1T0L - chains A and B; structure by X-ray diffraction, 2.41 A resolution.

# Chain A (and B)
Name: Isocitrate dehydrogenase [NADP] cytoplasmic
From: Homo sapiens
Notes: EC 1.1.1.42; chain B of this document is another copy of the same molecule, construct and numbering; everything in this record applies to it too
Reference sequence: O75874 (IDHC_HUMAN); residue numbers follow UniProt; this construct covers 1-414
Sequence (414 residues; row label = number of the first residue in the row):
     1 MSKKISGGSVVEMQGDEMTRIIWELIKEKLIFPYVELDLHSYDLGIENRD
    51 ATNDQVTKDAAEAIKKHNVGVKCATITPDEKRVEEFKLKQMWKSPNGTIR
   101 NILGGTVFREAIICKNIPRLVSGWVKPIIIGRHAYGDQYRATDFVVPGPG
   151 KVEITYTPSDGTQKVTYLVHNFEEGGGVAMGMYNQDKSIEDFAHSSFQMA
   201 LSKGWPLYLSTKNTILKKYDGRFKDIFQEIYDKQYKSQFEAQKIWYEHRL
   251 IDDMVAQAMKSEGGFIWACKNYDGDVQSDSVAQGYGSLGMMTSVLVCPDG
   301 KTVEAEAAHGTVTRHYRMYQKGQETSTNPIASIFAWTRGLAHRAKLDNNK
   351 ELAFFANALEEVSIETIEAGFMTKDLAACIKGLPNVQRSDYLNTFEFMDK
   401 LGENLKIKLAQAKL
Metal / ion sites: Ca2+ site 1: Asp252 (together with isocitric acid) (shared with Asp275(B), Asp279(B) of chain B); Ca2+ site 2: Asp275, Asp279 (together with isocitric acid) (shared with Asp252(B) of chain B)
Residues lining bound ligands:
  - isocitric acid (ICT), molecule 1: Thr77, Ser94, Asn96, Arg100, Arg109, Arg132, Tyr139, Asp275, Ala308
  - isocitric acid (ICT), molecule 2: Lys212, Thr214, Ile215, Asp252
  - NADP (NAP; NADP nicotinamide-adenine-dinucleotide phosphate), molecule 1: Lys72, Ala74, Thr75, Ile76, Thr77, Arg82, Asn96, Leu288, Gly289, Glu306, Ala307, Ala308, His309, Gly310, Thr311, Val312, Thr313, Arg314, His315, Thr327, Asn328, Asp375
  - NADP (NAP), molecule 2: Thr214, Leu250, Asp253, Gln257, Lys260

# Interface between chain A and chain B
Contacting residue pairs (159):
  Thr77(A) - Thr214(B)
  Thr77(A) - Lys217(B)
  Pro78(A) - Lys217(B)  hydrogen bond (backbone-side chain)
  Asp79(A) - Asn213(B)  hydrogen bond
  Asp79(A) - Lys224(B)  salt bridge
  Met91(A) - Lys217(B)
  Trp92(A) - Lys217(B)  hydrogen bond (backbone-side chain)
  Ser94(A) - Ile215(B)
  Leu120(A) - Leu120(B)
  Leu120(A) - Val121(B)
  Leu120(A) - Ser122(B)  hydrogen bond (backbone-backbone)
  Leu120(A) - Met259(B)
  Leu120(A) - Lys260(B)
  Val121(A) - Leu120(B)
  Val121(A) - Met259(B)  hydrophobic
  Ser122(A) - Leu120(B)  hydrogen bond (backbone-backbone)
  Gln138(A) - Ile215(B)
  Gln138(A) - Leu216(B)
  Thr142(A) - Tyr167(B)
  Thr142(A) - Leu168(B)  hydrogen bond (side chain-backbone)
  Asp143(A) - Leu216(B)
  Asp143(A) - Lys217(B)  hydrogen bond (side chain-backbone)
  Asp143(A) - Lys218(B)  hydrogen bond (side chain-backbone)
  Asp143(A) - Tyr219(B)  hydrogen bond (side chain-backbone)
  Phe144(A) - Ile154(B)  hydrophobic
  Phe144(A) - Tyr167(B)  hydrophobic
  Phe144(A) - Lys218(B)
  Val146(A) - Tyr156(B)  hydrophobic
  Pro147(A) - Tyr156(B)
  Gly148(A) - Tyr156(B)  hydrogen bond (backbone-side chain)
  Pro149(A) - Tyr156(B)  hydrogen bond (backbone-side chain)
  Pro149(A) - Pro158(B)
  Pro149(A) - Ser159(B)  hydrogen bond (backbone-backbone)
  Gly150(A) - Tyr156(B)
  Gly150(A) - Thr157(B)
  Gly150(A) - Ser159(B)  hydrogen bond (backbone-side chain)
  Lys151(A) - Thr155(B)
  Lys151(A) - Tyr156(B)
  Lys151(A) - Thr157(B)  hydrogen bond (backbone-backbone)
  Val152(A) - Ile154(B)  hydrophobic
  Val152(A) - Thr155(B)
  Val152(A) - Tyr156(B)  hydrophobic
  Glu153(A) - Ile154(B)
  Glu153(A) - Thr155(B)  hydrogen bond (backbone-backbone)
  Ile154(A) - Phe144(B)  hydrophobic
  Ile154(A) - Glu153(B)
  Ile154(A) - Met180(B)
  Thr155(A) - Lys151(B)
  Thr155(A) - Val152(B)
  Thr155(A) - Glu153(B)  hydrogen bond (backbone-backbone)
  Tyr156(A) - Val146(B)  hydrophobic
  Tyr156(A) - Pro147(B)  hydrophobic
  Tyr156(A) - Gly148(B)  hydrogen bond (side chain-backbone)
  Tyr156(A) - Pro149(B)  hydrogen bond (side chain-backbone)
  Tyr156(A) - Gly150(B)
  Tyr156(A) - Lys151(B)
  Tyr156(A) - Val152(B)  hydrophobic
  Thr157(A) - Gly150(B)
  Thr157(A) - Lys151(B)  hydrogen bond (backbone-backbone)
  Pro158(A) - Pro149(B)
  Ser159(A) - Pro149(B)  hydrogen bond (backbone-backbone)
  Ser159(A) - Gly150(B)
  Tyr167(A) - Thr142(B)
  Tyr167(A) - Phe144(B)  hydrophobic
  Leu168(A) - Thr142(B)  hydrogen bond (backbone-side chain)
  Val169(A) - Thr142(B)
  Val169(A) - Tyr183(B)
  His170(A) - Tyr183(B)  hydrogen bond
  His170(A) - Gln185(B)  hydrogen bond
  Phe172(A) - Tyr183(B)  hydrophobic
  Phe172(A) - Asn184(B)
  Glu174(A) - Gln185(B)
  Glu174(A) - Lys187(B)
  Gly176(A) - Gln185(B)
  Gly176(A) - Asp186(B)  hydrogen bond (backbone-backbone)
  Gly177(A) - Asn184(B)
  Gly177(A) - Asp186(B)
  Val178(A) - Tyr183(B)
  Val178(A) - Asn184(B)  hydrogen bond (backbone-backbone)
  Val178(A) - Lys218(B)
  Val178(A) - Tyr219(B)  hydrophobic
  Val178(A) - Arg222(B)
  Ala179(A) - Met182(B)
  Ala179(A) - Tyr219(B)
  Met180(A) - Ile154(B)
  Met180(A) - Gly181(B)
  Met180(A) - Met182(B)  hydrogen bond (backbone-backbone)
  Met180(A) - Leu216(B)  hydrophobic
  Met180(A) - Tyr219(B)  hydrophobic
  Gly181(A) - Ile154(B)
  Gly181(A) - Val169(B)
  Gly181(A) - Met180(B)
  Met182(A) - Val169(B)
  Met182(A) - Ala179(B)
  Met182(A) - Met180(B)  hydrogen bond (backbone-backbone)
  Tyr183(A) - Val169(B)
  Tyr183(A) - His170(B)  hydrogen bond
  Tyr183(A) - Val178(B)
  Asn184(A) - Phe172(B)
  Asn184(A) - Gly177(B)
  Asn184(A) - Val178(B)  hydrogen bond (backbone-backbone)
  Gln185(A) - His170(B)  hydrogen bond
  Gln185(A) - Gly176(B)
  Asp186(A) - Gly176(B)  hydrogen bond (backbone-backbone)
  Asp186(A) - Gly177(B)
  Lys212(A) - Asp275(B)  salt bridge
  Asn213(A) - Asp79(B)  hydrogen bond
  Thr214(A) - Thr77(B)
  Ile215(A) - Ser94(B)
  Ile215(A) - Gln138(B)
  Leu216(A) - Gln138(B)
  Leu216(A) - Asp143(B)
  Leu216(A) - Met180(B)  hydrophobic
  Lys217(A) - Thr77(B)
  Lys217(A) - Pro78(B)  hydrogen bond (side chain-backbone)
  Lys217(A) - Met91(B)
  Lys217(A) - Trp92(B)  hydrogen bond (side chain-backbone)
  Lys217(A) - Asp143(B)
  Lys218(A) - Asp143(B)  hydrogen bond (backbone-side chain)
  Lys218(A) - Phe144(B)
  Lys218(A) - Val178(B)
  Tyr219(A) - Asp143(B)  hydrogen bond (backbone-side chain)
  Tyr219(A) - Val178(B)  hydrophobic
  Tyr219(A) - Ala179(B)
  Tyr219(A) - Met180(B)  hydrophobic
  Arg222(A) - Val178(B)
  Lys224(A) - Asp79(B)  salt bridge
  Arg249(A) - Arg314(B)
  Ile251(A) - Tyr272(B)
  Ile251(A) - Val276(B)  hydrophobic
  Asp252(A) - Asp275(B)
  Asp252(A) - Asp279(B)
  Asp253(A) - Arg314(B)  salt bridge
  Val255(A) - Val276(B)
  Ala256(A) - Gln283(B)
  Gln257(A) - Arg314(B)
  Met259(A) - Leu120(B)
  Met259(A) - Ser280(B)
  Met259(A) - Gln283(B)
  Lys260(A) - Leu120(B)
  Lys260(A) - Gln283(B)
  Tyr272(A) - Ile251(B)
  Tyr272(A) - Tyr272(B)  hydrophobic
  Tyr272(A) - Asp273(B)  hydrogen bond
  Asp273(A) - Tyr272(B)  hydrogen bond
  Asp275(A) - Lys212(B)  salt bridge
  Asp275(A) - Asp252(B)
  Val276(A) - Ile251(B)  hydrophobic
  Val276(A) - Val255(B)
  Gln277(A) - Gln277(B)
  Asp279(A) - Asp252(B)
  Ser280(A) - Val255(B)
  Ser280(A) - Met259(B)
  Gln283(A) - Ala256(B)
  Gln283(A) - Met259(B)
  Gln283(A) - Lys260(B)
  Arg314(A) - Arg249(B)
  Arg314(A) - Asp253(B)  salt bridge
  Arg314(A) - Gln257(B)  hydrogen bond
Also at the interface, not in a pair above, chain A (82 interface residues in all): Glu80, Lys93, Trp124, Tyr135, Tyr139, Ala141, Val145, Asp225, Gly284, Leu288
Also at the interface, not in a pair above, chain B (80 interface residues in all): Glu80, Lys93, Tyr135, Tyr139, Ala141, Val145, Gly284, Leu288

# Overview
The interface between chain A and chain B involves 82 residues on one side and 80 on the other; the contacts
include 39 hydrogen bonds and 6 salt bridges. Among the polar pairs are Asp79(A)-Lys224(B),
Lys212(A)-Asp275(B) and Asp253(A)-Arg314(B). Chain A binds NADP and isocitric acid.
Both chains are Isocitrate dehydrogenase [NADP] cytoplasmic (Homo sapiens). Entry 1T0L (Crystal structure of
human cytosolic NADP(+)-dependent isocitrate dehydrogenase in complex with NADP, isocitrate, and calcium(2+))
was determined by X-ray diffraction, deposited together with 1T09.
